PDB entry 8V9J | electron microscopy, 3.10 A resolution | chains A and S of the 59 polymer chains in the assembly

# Chain A
Molecule: 23S Ribosomal RNA
Organism: Mycolicibacterium smegmatis MC2 155
Sequence (3164 nucleotides; row label = number of the first residue in the row; numbers below 1 keep their minus sign (U-2 is residue -2)):
    -2 UUGUAAGUGU UUAAGGGCGC AUGGUGGAUG CCUUGGCACU GGGAGCCGAU GAAGGACGUA
    58 GGAGGCUGCG AUAAGCCUCG GGGAGCUGUC AACCGAGCGU UGAUCCGAGG AUGUCCGAAU
   118 GGGGAAACCC GGCACGAGUG AUGUCGUGUC ACCAGGCGCU GAAUAUAUAG GCGUCUGGGG
   178 GGAACGCGGG GAAGUGAAAC AUCUCAGUAC CCGUAGGAAG AGAAAACAAA AUGUGAUUCC
   238 GUGAGUAGUG GCGAGCGAAA GCGGAGGAUG GCUAAACCGU AUGCAUGUGA UACCGGGUAG
   298 GGGUUGUGUG UGCGGGGUUG UGGGACCUAU CUUUCCGGCU CUACCUGGCU GGAGGGCAGU
   358 GAGAAAAUGU UGUGGUUAGC GGAAAUGGCU UGGGAUGGCC UGCCGUAGAC GGUGAGAGCC
   418 CGGUACGUGA AAACCCGACG UCUGUCUUGA UGGUGUUCCC GAGUAGCAGC GGGCCCGUGG
   478 AAUCUGCUGU GAAUCUGCCG GGACCACCCG GUAAGCCUGA AUACUUCCCA GUGACCGAUA
   538 GCGGAUUAGU ACCGUGAGGG AAUGGUGAAA AGUACCCCGG GAGGGGAGUG AAAGAGUACC
   598 UGAAACCGUG CGCUUACAAU CCGUCAGAGC CCUCGACGUG UCGUGGGGUG AUGGCGUGCC
   658 UUUUGAAGAA UGAGCCUGCG AGUCAGGGAC AUGUCGCGAG GUUAACCCGG GUGGGGUAGC
   718 CGCAGCGAAA GCGAGUCUGA AUAGGGCGUA UCCACACAAG AGUGUGUGGU GUAGUGGUGU
   778 GUUCUGGACC CGAAGCGGAG UGAUCUACCC AUGGCCAGGG UGAAGCGCGG GUAAGACCGC
   838 GUGGAGGCCC GAACCCACUU AGGUUGAAGA CUGAGGGGAU GAGCUGUGGG UAGGGGUGAA
   898 AGGCCAAUCA AACUCCGUGA UAGCUGGUUC UCCCCGAAAU GCAUUUAGGU GCAGCGUCGC
   958 AUGUUUCUUG CCGGAGGUAG AGCUACUGGA UGGCCGAUGG GCCCCACAGG GUUACUGACG
  1018 UCAGCCAAAC UCCGAAUGCC GGUAAGUCCA AGAGUGCGGC AGUGGGACGG CGGGGGAUAA
  1078 GCUCCGUGCG UCGAGAGGGA AACAGCCCAG AUCGCCGGCU AAGGCCCCUA AGCGUGUGCU
  1138 AAGUGGAAAA GGAUGUGCAG UCGCGAAGAC AACCAGGAGG UUGGCUUAGA AGCAGCCACC
  1198 CUUGAAAGAG UGCGUAAUAG CUCACUGGUC AAGUGAUUGU GCGCCGAUAA UGUAGCGGGG
  1258 CUCAAGCACA CCGCCGAAGC CGCGGCAGCC AACGUGUUGG CUGGGUAGGG GAGCGUCCUG
  1318 CAUCCGGUGA AGCCGCCGAG UGAUCGAGUG GUGGAGGGUG UGGGAGUGAG AAUGCAGGCA
  1378 UGAGUAGCGA UUAGGCAAGU GAGAACCUUG CCCGCCGAAA GACCAAGGGU UCCUGGGCCA
  1438 GGCCAGUCCG CCCAGGGUGA GUCGGGACCU AAGGCGAGGC CGACAGGCGU AGUCGAUGGA
  1498 CAACGGGUUG AUAUUCCCGU ACCCGUGUAU GUGCGUCCAU GAUGAAUCAG CGGUACUAAC
  1558 CAUCCAAAAC CACCGUGACC GCACCUUUCG GGGUGUGGCG UUGGUGGGGC UGCAUGGGAC
  1618 CUUCGUUGGU AGUAGUCAAG CGAUGGGGUG ACGCAGGAAG GUAGCCGUAC CGGUCAGUGG
  1678 UAAUACCGGG GUAAGCCUGU AGGGAGUCAG AUAGGUAAAU CCGUCUGGCA UAUAUCCUGA
  1738 GAGGUGAUGC AUAGCCGAGU GAGGCGAAUU CGGUGAUCCU AUGCUGCCGA GAAAAGCCUC
  1798 UAGCGAGGAC AUACACGGCC CGUACCCCAA ACCAACACAG GUGGUCAGGU AGAGAAUACU
  1858 AAGGCGUACG AGUGAACUAU GGUUAAGGAA CUCGGCAAAA UGCCCCCGUA ACUUCGGGAG
  1918 AAGGGGGACC CACAUGGCGU GUAAGCCUUU ACGGCCCAAG CGUGAGUGGG UGGCACAAAC
  1978 CAGUGAGAAG CGACUGUUUA CUAAAAACAC AGGUCCGUGC GAAGUCGCAA GACGAUGUAU
  2038 ACGGACUGAC GCCUGCCCGG UGCUGGAAGG UUAAGAGGAC CCGUUAACUC CCUUUGGGGG
  2098 UGAAGCGGAG AAUUUAAGCC CCAGUAAACG GCGGUGGUAA CUAUAACCAU CCUAAGGUAG
  2158 CGAAAUUCCU UGUCGGGUAA GUUCCGACCU GCACGAAUGG CGUAACGACU UCUCAACUGU
  2218 CUCAACCAUA GACUCGGCGA AAUUGCACUA CGAGUAAAGA UGCUCGUUAC GCGCGGCAGG
  2278 ACGAAAAGAC CCCGGGACCU UCACUACAAC UUGGUAUUGG UGCUCGAUAC GGUUUGUGUA
  2338 GGAUAGGUGG GAGACUGUGA AGCUCACACG CCAGUGUGGG UGGAGUCGUU GUUGAAAUAC
  2398 CACUCUGAUC GUAUUGGGCC UCUAACCUCG GACCGUAUAU CCGGUUCAGG GACAGUGCCU
  2458 GGUGGGUAGU UUAACUGGGG CGGUUGCCUC CUAAAAUGUA ACGGAGGCGC CCAAAGGUUC
  2518 CCUCAACCUG GACGGCAAUC AGGUGUUGAG UGUAAGUGCA CAAGGGAGCU UGACUGCGAG
  2578 ACGGACAUGU CGAGCAGGGA CGAAAGUCGG GACUAGUGAU CCGGCACCUC UGAGUGGAAG
  2638 GGGUGUCGCU CAACGGAUAA AAGGUACCCC GGGGAUAACA GGCUGAUCUU CCCCAAGAGU
  2698 CCAUAUCGAC GGGAUGGUUU GGCACCUCGA UGUCGGCUCG UCGCAUCCUG GGGCUGGAGC
  2758 AGGUCCCAAG GGUUGGGCUG UUCGCCCAUU AAAGCGGCAC GCGAGCUGGG UUUAGAACGU
  2818 CGUGAGACAG UUCGGUCUCU AUCCGCCGCG CGCGUCAGAA GCUUGAGGAA ACCUGUCCCU
  2878 AGUACGAGAG GACCGGGACG GACGAACCUC UGGUAUACCA GUUGUCCCAC CAGGGGCACG
  2938 GCUGGAUAGC CACGUUCGGA CAGGAUAACC GCUGAAAGCA UCUAAGCGGG AAACCUCUUC
  2998 CAAGACCAGG CUUCUCACCC UCUAGGAGGG AUAAGGCCCC CCGCAGACCA CGGGAUUGAU
  3058 AGACCAGACC UGGAAGCCUA GUAAUAGGUG CAGGGAACUG GCACUAACCG GCCGAAAACU
  3118 UACAACACCC CAUAAUCGUU GUAAGAAGAA AACAUUGACG CACC
Disordered / not traced: -2 to 1, 1563-1608, 3121-3161

# Chain S
Name: 50S Ribosomal Protein L20
Organism: Mycolicibacterium smegmatis MC2 155
Reference sequence: A0QYU6 (RL20_MYCS2); residue numbers follow UniProt; this construct covers 1-129
Sequence (129 residues; each row starts with the number of its first residue):
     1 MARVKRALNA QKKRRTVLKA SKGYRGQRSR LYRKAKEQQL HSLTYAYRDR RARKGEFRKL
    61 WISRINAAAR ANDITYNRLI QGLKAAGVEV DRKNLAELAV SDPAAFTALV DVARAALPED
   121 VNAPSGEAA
Disordered / not traced: 1, 126-129

# How chain A and chain S interact
Pairs across the interface (149):
  G14(A) with Arg25(S), sugar contact
  C15(A) with Gly23(S), hydrogen bond to the phosphate; Tyr24(S), sugar contact; Gly26(S), hydrogen bond to the phosphate; Arg30(S), salt bridge to the phosphate
  G16(A) with Lys22(S), phosphate contact; Gly23(S), hydrogen bond to the phosphate
  C17(A) with Lys22(S), salt bridge to the phosphate
  U26(A) with Ala7(S), sugar contact
  G27(A) with Lys5(S), phosphate contact
  C532(A) with Ala2(S), phosphate contact
  C533(A) with Ala2(S), phosphate contact; Arg3(S), hydrogen bond to the phosphate
  G534(A) with Arg3(S), salt bridge to the phosphate
  A535(A) with Lys5(S), salt bridge to the phosphate
  A537(A) with Arg3(S), sugar contact
  A602(A) with Leu31(S), phosphate contact
  C619(A) with Arg25(S), sugar contact; Arg28(S), hydrogen bond to the base; Gln38(S), hydrogen bond to the phosphate; Tyr45(S), hydrogen bond to the phosphate
  G620(A) with Tyr24(S), phosphate contact; Arg25(S), phosphate contact; Arg28(S), phosphate contact; Gln38(S), sugar contact; Ser42(S), hydrogen bond to the sugar; Tyr45(S), base contact; Arg48(S), base contact
  U621(A) with Tyr24(S), hydrogen bond to the phosphate; Ser42(S), sugar contact; Tyr45(S), hydrogen bond to the sugar; Ala46(S), sugar contact; Asp49(S), hydrogen bond to the sugar
  C622(A) with Asp49(S), sugar contact; Arg53(S), sugar contact
  A623(A) with Phe57(S), sugar contact
  G651(A) with Asp49(S), hydrogen bond to the base; Glu56(S), hydrogen bond to the sugar
  C652(A) with Arg48(S), hydrogen bond to the base
  G653(A) with Tyr45(S), hydrogen bond to the sugar; Arg48(S), hydrogen bond to the sugar
  G655(A) with Glu37(S), hydrogen bond to the base; His41(S), hydrogen bond to the phosphate
  C656(A) with Glu37(S), sugar contact; His41(S), salt bridge to the phosphate
  A670(A) with Arg33(S), sugar contact
  C672(A) with Leu31(S), sugar contact; Arg33(S), salt bridge to the phosphate; Lys34(S), salt bridge to the phosphate
  C673(A) with Leu31(S), phosphate contact; Arg33(S), salt bridge to the phosphate
  U674(A) with Gln11(S), phosphate contact; Arg14(S), salt bridge to the phosphate
  G675(A) with Ala7(S), phosphate contact; Gln11(S), phosphate contact; Arg14(S), salt bridge to the phosphate
  C676(A) with Arg3(S), sugar contact; Lys5(S), phosphate contact; Arg6(S), salt bridge to the phosphate
  G677(A) with Arg6(S), salt bridge to the phosphate
  A1108(A) with Tyr47(S), sugar contact; Arg51(S), sugar contact
  C1110(A) with Tyr47(S), hydrogen bond to the phosphate; Arg51(S), salt bridge to the phosphate
  G1111(A) with Arg50(S), salt bridge to the phosphate; Arg51(S), salt bridge to the phosphate
  C1112(A) with Arg50(S), phosphate contact; Arg53(S), salt bridge to the phosphate; Lys54(S), salt bridge to the phosphate
  C1113(A) with Arg53(S), salt bridge to the phosphate; Lys54(S), salt bridge to the phosphate; Phe57(S), stacking on the base; Trp61(S), base contact; Lys93(S), phosphate contact
  G1114(A) with Asp91(S), phosphate contact; Lys93(S), salt bridge to the phosphate
  G1115(A) with Arg58(S), salt bridge to the phosphate; Asp91(S), phosphate contact; Arg92(S), salt bridge to the phosphate
  C1116(A) with Arg58(S), salt bridge to the phosphate; Lys84(S), salt bridge to the phosphate; Arg92(S), salt bridge to the phosphate
  A1127(A) with Lys59(S), sugar contact; Ile62(S), phosphate contact; Ser63(S), sugar contact
  A1128(A) with Ile62(S), sugar contact; Asn66(S), hydrogen bond to the phosphate; Tyr76(S), sugar contact
  G1129(A) with Asn66(S), hydrogen bond to the phosphate; Arg70(S), salt bridge to the phosphate; Thr75(S), phosphate contact; Tyr76(S), phosphate contact; Asn77(S), phosphate contact; Arg78(S), base contact
  C1130(A) with Arg70(S), salt bridge to the phosphate
  G1131(A) with Asn122(S), base contact
  U1132(A) with Asn122(S), sugar contact
  C1268(A) with Asn122(S), hydrogen bond to the sugar; Ala123(S), hydrogen bond to the sugar; Pro124(S), phosphate contact
  C1269(A) with Arg78(S), base contact; Val121(S), hydrogen bond to the sugar; Ala123(S), sugar contact; Pro124(S), phosphate contact; Ser125(S), phosphate contact
  G1270(A) with Asn77(S), hydrogen bond to the sugar; Arg78(S), hydrogen bond to the sugar; Gln81(S), hydrogen bond to the phosphate
  C1271(A) with Tyr76(S), sugar contact; Asn77(S), sugar contact; Ile80(S), sugar contact; Lys84(S), salt bridge to the phosphate
  C1272(A) with Arg58(S), salt bridge to the phosphate; Ile62(S), phosphate contact; Tyr76(S), phosphate contact; Arg92(S), salt bridge to the phosphate
  G1273(A) with Arg58(S), salt bridge to the phosphate
  A1275(A) with Tyr47(S), base contact; Arg51(S), hydrogen bond to the sugar
  G1312(A) with Asn9(S), hydrogen bond to the sugar; Lys12(S), hydrogen bond to the sugar
  U1313(A) with Val4(S), base contact; Lys12(S), sugar contact
  C1314(A) with Arg3(S), sugar contact; Val4(S), sugar contact
  C1330(A) with Leu8(S), phosphate contact; Arg15(S), salt bridge to the phosphate
  C1331(A) with Arg15(S), salt bridge to the phosphate
  U1341(A) with Lys13(S), phosphate contact
  C1342(A) with Lys12(S), salt bridge to the phosphate
  G1361(A) with Ala2(S), base contact
  G1363(A) with Ala2(S), hydrogen bond to the phosphate; Arg3(S), sugar contact; Val4(S), sugar contact
  G1365(A) with Arg6(S), sugar contact; Asn9(S), base contact
  A1366(A) with Arg6(S), salt bridge to the phosphate; Ala10(S), phosphate contact; Lys13(S), salt bridge to the phosphate
  G1367(A) with Arg33(S), sugar contact; Lys36(S), base contact; Glu37(S), hydrogen bond to the base
  G2242(A) with Lys34(S), hydrogen bond to the sugar
  C2243(A) with Gln27(S), hydrogen bond to the phosphate; Arg28(S), hydrogen bond to the sugar; Lys34(S), salt bridge to the phosphate
  A2244(A) with Gly26(S), phosphate contact; Gln27(S), hydrogen bond to the phosphate
  C2245(A) with Arg25(S), salt bridge to the phosphate
Interface residues without a listed pair, chain A (77 interface residues in all): G13, C603, C618, U646, G671, C927, U1126, C1315, G1329, A1362, U1364
Interface residues without a listed pair, chain S (65 interface residues in all): Ser29, Tyr32

# In short
The interface between chain A and chain S involves 77 residues on one side and 65 on the other, with 36
hydrogen bonds, 38 salt bridges and 1 aromatic stacking contact. Among the polar pairs are C619(A)-Arg28(S),
G651(A)-Asp49(S) and C652(A)-Arg48(S).
Here chain A is 23S Ribosomal RNA and chain S is 50S Ribosomal Protein L20, both from Mycolicibacterium
smegmatis MC2 155. Entry 8V9J (Cryo-EM structure of the Mycobacterium smegmatis 70S ribosome in complex with
hibernation factor Msmeg1130 (Balon) (Structure ...) was determined by electron microscopy together with 8V9K
and 8V9L from the same study.
